8HTR - chain A; structure by X-ray diffraction, 1.60 A resolution.

== Chain A ==
Molecule: Apoptosis regulator Bcl-2
Organism: Homo sapiens
Amino-acid sequence (171 residues; numbered -4 to 207; 41 numbers in that range are skipped by the numbering (no residue carries them; nothing is unmodelled there); the number before each row is that of its first residue; numbers below 1 keep their minus sign (Gly-4 is residue -4)):
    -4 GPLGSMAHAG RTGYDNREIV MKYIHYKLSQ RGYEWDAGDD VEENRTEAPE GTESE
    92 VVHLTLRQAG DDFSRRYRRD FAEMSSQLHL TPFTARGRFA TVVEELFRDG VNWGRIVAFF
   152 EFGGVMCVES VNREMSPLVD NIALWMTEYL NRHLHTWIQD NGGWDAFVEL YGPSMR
Disordered / not traced: -4 to 5, 31-48, 205-207
Ligand contacts: S-9c (MWH; 4-[4-[(2S)-2-(2-chlorophenyl)pyrrolidin-1-yl]phenyl]-N-[3-nitro-4-(oxan-4-ylmethylamino)phenyl]sulfonyl-2-(1H-pyrrolo[2,3-b]pyridin-5-yloxy)benzamide): Gln99, Ala100, Asp103, Phe104, Arg107, Tyr108, Asp111, Phe112, Met115, Val133, Glu136, Leu137, Asn143, Trp144, Gly145, Arg146, Val148, Ala149, Phe153, Phe198, Tyr202

== Summary ==
Ligands of chain A: S-9c.
Chain A is Apoptosis regulator Bcl-2 (Homo sapiens); the structure, Crystal structure of Bcl2 in complex with
S-9c, was determined by X-ray diffraction together with 8HTS from the same study.
